PDB entry 6IGJ | X-ray diffraction, 1.50 A resolution | chain A

Chain A:
Protein: Protein FLOWERING LOCUS T
Source organism: Arabidopsis thaliana
UniProtKB: Q9SXZ2 (FT_ARATH); numbering as in UniProt (aligned over 1-168)
Chain sequence (171 residues; row label = number of the first residue in the row; numbers below 1 keep their minus sign (Ile-2 is residue -2)):
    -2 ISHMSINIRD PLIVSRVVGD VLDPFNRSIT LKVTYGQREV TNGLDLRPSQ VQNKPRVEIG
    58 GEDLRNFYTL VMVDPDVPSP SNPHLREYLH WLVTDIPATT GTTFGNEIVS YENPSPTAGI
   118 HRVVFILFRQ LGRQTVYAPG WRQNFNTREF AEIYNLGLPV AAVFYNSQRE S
Unresolved in the structure: -2 to 0, 168
Sequence notes: expression tag (-2 to 0); engineered mutation Ser107 (Cys in Q9SXZ2), Ser164 (Cys in Q9SXZ2)
Bound ions: Mg2+: His81, Asn141
UniProt features mapped onto this chain:
  - mutagenesis: Glu84 (E84K: In ft-4; late-flowering), Tyr85 (Y85H: Inhibition of terminal flower formation, but weak effect on flowering time), Pro94 (P94L: In ft-6; late-flowering), Asn110 (N110M: No effect on terminal flower formation), Arg119 (R119H: In ft-3; late-flowering), Val120 (V120F: No effect on terminal flower formation)

Overview:
The Mg2+ site is built by His81 and Asn141. UniProt lists 6 mutagenesis sites.
Chain A is Protein FLOWERING LOCUS T (Arabidopsis thaliana); the structure, Crystal structure of FT condition
4, was determined by X-ray diffraction (same publication as 6IGG, 6IGH and 6IGI).
